Entry 7OJO (X-ray diffraction, 2.30 A resolution); this record covers chains AAA and A.

[Chain AAA]
Protein: Poly [ADP-ribose] polymerase tankyrase-2
Source organism: Homo sapiens
Notes: EC 2.4.2.30, 2.4.2.-
UniProtKB: Q9H2K2 (TNKS2_HUMAN); numbering as in UniProt (aligned over 946-1114)
Sequence (171 residues; row label = number of the first residue in the row):
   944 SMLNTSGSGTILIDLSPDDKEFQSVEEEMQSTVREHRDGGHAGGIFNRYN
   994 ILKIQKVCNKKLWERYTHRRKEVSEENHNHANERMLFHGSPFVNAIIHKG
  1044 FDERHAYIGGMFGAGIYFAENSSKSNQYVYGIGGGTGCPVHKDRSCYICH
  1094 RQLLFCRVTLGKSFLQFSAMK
Unresolved in the structure: 944-951, 1111-1114
Construct notes: expression tag (944-945)
Metal / ion sites: Zn2+: Cys1081, His1084, Cys1089, Cys1092
Small-molecule neighbours:
  - 4-acetamido-N-(2-methoxyphenyl)benzamide (VGZ): His1031, Phe1035, Ala1038, Ile1039, Lys1042, Gly1043, Phe1044, Asp1045, His1048, Ala1049, Gly1058, Ile1059, Tyr1060
  - quinazolin-4(3H)-one (WQG): Phe1030, His1031, Gly1032, Tyr1060, Phe1061, Ala1062, Lys1067, Ser1068, Tyr1071
Curated features (UniProtKB/Swiss-Prot):
  - binding site (Zn(2+)): Cys1081, His1084, Cys1089, Cys1092
  - mutagenesis: Met1054 (M1054V: Loss of activity)
Reported in the primary citation:
  - binding site for 4-acetamido-N-(2-methoxyphenyl)benzamide: Asp1045, His1048 (proposed by the authors, not directly observed)

[Chain A]
Protein: Poly [ADP-ribose] polymerase tankyrase-2
Source organism: Homo sapiens
Notes: EC 2.4.2.30, 2.4.2.-
UniProtKB: Q9H2K2 (TNKS2_HUMAN); residue numbers follow UniProt; this construct covers 1115-1162
Sequence (48 residues; row label = number of the first residue in the row):
  1115 MAHSPPGHHSVTGRPSVNGLALAEYVIYRGEQAYPEYLITYQIMRPEG
Unresolved in the structure: 1129-1136, 1162

[How chain AAA and chain A interact]
Pairs across the interface - 146 pairs, chain AAA then chain A:
  Glu964(AAA) with Tyr1151(A), hydrogen bond
  Val968(AAA) with Tyr1151(A), hydrophobic; Ile1153(A), hydrophobic
  Met972(AAA) with Ile1153(A), hydrophobic; Tyr1155(A), hydrophobic
  Gly986(AAA) with Ile1157(A)
  Ile988(AAA) with Met1158(A); Pro1160(A)
  Phe989(AAA) with Ile1157(A), hydrophobic; Met1158(A)
  Arg991(AAA) with Met1158(A), hydrogen bond (backbone-backbone)
  Tyr992(AAA) with Tyr1155(A), hydrophobic; Gln1156(A); Met1158(A)
  Asn993(AAA) with Tyr1155(A); Gln1156(A), hydrogen bond (backbone-backbone); Met1158(A)
  Ile994(AAA) with Thr1154(A)
  Leu995(AAA) with Thr1154(A), hydrogen bond (backbone-backbone); Gln1156(A)
  Lys996(AAA) with Leu1152(A); Ile1153(A); Thr1154(A), hydrogen bond (backbone-backbone)
  Ile997(AAA) with Leu1152(A)
  Gln998(AAA) with Tyr1151(A); Leu1152(A), hydrogen bond (backbone-backbone)
  Lys999(AAA) with Glu1150(A)
  Val1000(AAA) with Tyr1148(A), hydrogen bond (backbone-side chain); Pro1149(A); Glu1150(A), hydrogen bond (backbone-backbone); Leu1152(A)
  Cys1001(AAA) with Tyr1148(A)
  Asn1002(AAA) with Tyr1148(A), hydrogen bond (backbone-side chain)
  Leu1005(AAA) with Tyr1148(A)
  Trp1006(AAA) with Tyr1148(A), hydrophobic
  Arg1008(AAA) with Glu1145(A)
  Tyr1009(AAA) with Glu1145(A); Gln1146(A); Ala1147(A); Tyr1148(A)
  Arg1012(AAA) with Arg1143(A); Glu1145(A); Gln1146(A), hydrogen bond
  Val1016(AAA) with His1123(A)
  Glu1019(AAA) with His1123(A), salt bridge
  Arg1027(AAA) with Tyr1139(A), hydrogen bond
  Met1028(AAA) with Glu1150(A)
  Leu1029(AAA) with Tyr1139(A), hydrophobic
  Phe1030(AAA) with Ile1153(A), hydrophobic
  Val1036(AAA) with Leu1152(A), hydrophobic
  Ile1039(AAA) with Pro1149(A)
  Phe1044(AAA) with Gly1144(A); Ala1147(A), hydrophobic; Pro1149(A), hydrophobic
  Glu1046(AAA) with Tyr1142(A); Arg1143(A); Gly1144(A), hydrogen bond (side chain-backbone)
  Phe1055(AAA) with Gly1127(A); Glu1138(A); Tyr1142(A), hydrogen bond (backbone-side chain)
  Gly1056(AAA) with Met1115(A)
  Ala1057(AAA) with Met1115(A), hydrogen bond (backbone-backbone); Ala1116(A); Tyr1142(A)
  Gly1058(AAA) with Val1140(A); Ile1141(A); Tyr1142(A)
  Ile1059(AAA) with Tyr1139(A); Val1140(A); Ile1141(A), hydrogen bond (backbone-backbone); Gly1144(A)
  Tyr1060(AAA) with Glu1138(A); Tyr1139(A); Val1140(A), hydrophobic
  Phe1061(AAA) with Glu1138(A); Tyr1139(A), hydrogen bond (backbone-backbone); Ile1141(A), hydrophobic; Ala1147(A), hydrophobic
  Glu1063(AAA) with Ala1137(A); Tyr1139(A), hydrogen bond
  Asn1069(AAA) with Tyr1155(A), hydrogen bond; Ile1157(A)
  Val1072(AAA) with Tyr1155(A)
  Ser1088(AAA) with Ile1157(A)
  Cys1089(AAA) with Ile1157(A)
  Tyr1090(AAA) with Gln1156(A), hydrogen bond (backbone-side chain); Ile1157(A); Met1158(A); Arg1159(A); Pro1160(A)
  Ile1091(AAA) with Gln1156(A), hydrogen bond (backbone-side chain)
  Cys1092(AAA) with Gln1156(A)
  His1093(AAA) with Tyr1155(A); Gln1156(A), hydrogen bond
  Arg1094(AAA) with Ile1153(A); Thr1154(A); Tyr1155(A), hydrogen bond (backbone-backbone); Ile1157(A)
  Gln1095(AAA) with Leu1152(A); Ile1153(A); Thr1154(A), hydrogen bond; Tyr1155(A)
  Leu1096(AAA) with Tyr1151(A); Leu1152(A); Ile1153(A), hydrogen bond (backbone-backbone); Tyr1155(A)
  Leu1097(AAA) with Pro1149(A), hydrophobic; Tyr1151(A); Leu1152(A), hydrophobic
  Phe1098(AAA) with Glu1150(A), hydrogen bond (backbone-backbone); Tyr1151(A), hydrogen bond (backbone-backbone); Ile1153(A), hydrophobic
  Cys1099(AAA) with Tyr1148(A); Pro1149(A), hydrophobic
  Arg1100(AAA) with Gln1146(A); Ala1147(A); Tyr1148(A), hydrogen bond (backbone-backbone); Glu1150(A), salt bridge
  Val1101(AAA) with Ile1141(A), hydrophobic; Gln1146(A)
  Thr1102(AAA) with Ile1141(A); Gln1146(A), hydrogen bond (backbone-backbone)
  Leu1103(AAA) with His1123(A); Ser1124(A), hydrogen bond (backbone-side chain); Tyr1139(A), hydrophobic
  Gly1104(AAA) with His1123(A)
  Lys1105(AAA) with Gly1121(A); His1122(A); His1123(A), hydrogen bond (backbone-backbone); Ser1124(A)
  Ser1106(AAA) with His1122(A); Ser1124(A), hydrogen bond; Val1125(A); Thr1126(A), hydrogen bond
  Phe1107(AAA) with Pro1119(A), hydrophobic; His1122(A); Ser1124(A), hydrogen bond (backbone-backbone); Val1125(A); Thr1126(A), hydrogen bond (backbone-backbone)
  Leu1108(AAA) with Thr1126(A); Arg1128(A)
  Gln1109(AAA) with Met1115(A); Val1125(A); Thr1126(A), hydrogen bond (backbone-backbone); Gly1127(A); Arg1128(A), hydrogen bond (backbone-backbone)
Also at the interface, not in a pair above, chain AAA (74 interface residues in all): Leu955, Leu958, Gly987, Asn990, Asn1020, Ile1040, Asp1045, Lys1067, Phe1110

[In short]
74 residues of chain AAA face 35 of chain A across their interface, with 36 hydrogen bonds and 2 salt bridges.
Polar pairs include Glu1019(AAA)-His1123(A), Arg1100(AAA)-Glu1150(A) and Glu964(AAA)-Tyr1151(A). Bound to
chain AAA: quinazolin-4(3H)-one and 4-acetamido-N-(2-methoxyphenyl)benzamide. The paper reports a binding site
for 4-acetamido-N-(2-methoxyphenyl)benzamide at Asp1045(AAA) and His1048(AAA).
Chain AAA is Poly [ADP-ribose] polymerase tankyrase-2 and chain A is Poly [ADP-ribose] polymerase tankyrase-2,
both from Homo sapiens; the structure, Tankyrase 2 in complex with two small molecule fragments, was
determined by X-ray diffraction.
